Entry 4KCD (X-ray diffraction, 1.68 A resolution); this record covers chain A.

[Chain A]
Name: Glutamate receptor ionotropic, NMDA 3A
From: Rattus norvegicus
Notes: fragment: Ligand Binding Domain
Reference sequence: Q9R1M7 (NMD3A_RAT); the construct has insertions or renumbered stretches relative to UniProt, so the offset changes along the chain: 3-152 = UniProt 511-660; 155-294 = UniProt 776-915
Sequence (294 residues; row label = number of the first residue in the row):
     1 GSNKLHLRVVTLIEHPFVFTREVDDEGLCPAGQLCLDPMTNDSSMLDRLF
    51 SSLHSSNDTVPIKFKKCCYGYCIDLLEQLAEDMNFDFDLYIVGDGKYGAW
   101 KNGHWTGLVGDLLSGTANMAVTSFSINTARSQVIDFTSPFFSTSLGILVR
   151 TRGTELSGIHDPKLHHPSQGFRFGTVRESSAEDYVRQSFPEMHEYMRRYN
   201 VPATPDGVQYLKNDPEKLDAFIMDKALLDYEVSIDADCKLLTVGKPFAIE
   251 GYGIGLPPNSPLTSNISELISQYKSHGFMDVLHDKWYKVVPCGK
Not modelled in the structure: 1-2, 293-294
Differences from the reference sequence: expression tag (1-2); linker (153-154)
Disulfide bonds: C29-C67, C35-C68, C238-C292
Swiss-Prot annotation at these positions:
  - binding site (glycine): S123, S125, R130, S180, D224
  - binding site (D-serine): S125, R130, S180, A181, D224
  - glycosylation (N-linked (GlcNAc...) asparagine): N41, N57, N265
From the paper describing this entry:
  - contacts within the chain: E14-T204 (hydrogen bond), S125-S180, S125-R130 (hydrogen bond), D224-Y252 (hydrogen bond), S180-D224 (hydrogen bond)
  - conformationally variable residues (helix shift): E178, E182, D183

[Summary]
From UniProt: 5 glycine-binding residues and 5 D-serine-binding residues. The paper reports conformational
variability at E178, E182 and D183; contacts within the chain involving E14, T204 and S125 among others.
Chain A is Glutamate receptor ionotropic, NMDA 3A (Rattus norvegicus); the structure, Crystal Structure of the
NMDA Receptor GluN3A Ligand Binding Domain Apo State, was determined by X-ray diffraction (same publication as
4KCC).
